5F59 - chain A; structure by X-ray diffraction, 2.80 A resolution.

Chain A:
Name: Histone-lysine N-methyltransferase 2C
Source organism: Homo sapiens
Notes: EC 2.1.1.43; fragment: MLL3 SET domain
UniProt: Q8NEZ4 (KMT2C_HUMAN); residue numbers follow UniProt; this construct covers 4757-4910
Chain sequence (154 residues; each row starts with the number of its first residue):
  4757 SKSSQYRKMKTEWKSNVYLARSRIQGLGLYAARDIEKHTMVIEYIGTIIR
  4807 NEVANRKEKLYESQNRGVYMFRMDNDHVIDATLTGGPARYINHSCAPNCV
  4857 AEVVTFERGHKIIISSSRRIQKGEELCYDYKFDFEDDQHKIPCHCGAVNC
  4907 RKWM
Disordered / not traced: 4890-4895
Metal / ion sites: Zn2+: Cys4851, Cys4899, Cys4901, Cys4906
Residues lining bound ligands: S-adenosylhomocysteine (SAH): Ile4780, Gln4781, Gly4782, Leu4783, Tyr4825, Arg4845, Tyr4846, Ile4847, Asn4848, His4849, Tyr4886, Pro4898, Cys4899, His4900, Cys4901, Met4910
Swiss-Prot annotation at these positions:
  - binding site (S-adenosyl-L-methionine): Tyr4825, Asn4848, His4849
  - binding site (Zn(2+)): Cys4851, Cys4899, Cys4901, Cys4906
  - mutagenesis: Arg4779 (R4779P: Confers a WRAD-dependent gain-of-function histone H3 dimethylation activity. Converts H3K4me1 into H3K4me2), Tyr4786 (Y4786F: Confers a WRAD-dependent gain-of-function histone H3 dimethylation activity. Converts H3K4me1 into H3K4me2), Asn4848 (N4848A: Abolishes interaction with S-adenosyl-L-methionine), Gln4877 (Q4877Y: Confers a WRAD-dependent gain-of-function histone H3 dimethylation activity. Converts H3K4me1 into H3K4me2), His4900 (H4900N: Confers a WRAD-dependent gain-of-function histone H3 dimethylation activity. Converts H3K4me1 into H3K4me2)
Reported in the primary citation:
  - mutagenesis - R4806A: decreased catalytic activity

Overview:
Ligands of chain A: S-adenosylhomocysteine. Cys4851, Cys4899, Cys4901 and Cys4906 form the Zn2+ site. From
UniProt: 3 S-adenosyl-L-methionine-binding residues, 4 Zn2+-binding residues and 5 mutagenesis sites. The
paper reports that R4806A reduces catalytic activity.
Chain A is Histone-lysine N-methyltransferase 2C (Homo sapiens); the structure, The crystal structure of MLL3
SET domain, was determined by X-ray diffraction, deposited together with 5F5E, 5F6K and 5F6L.
